PDB entry 2ZFF | X-ray diffraction, 1.47 A resolution | chains L and H of the 3 polymer chains in the assembly

Chain L:
Protein: Thrombin light chain
Organism: Homo sapiens
Notes: EC 3.4.21.5
UniProt: P00734 (THRB_HUMAN); residues 1-14 here correspond to UniProt positions 336-349 (UniProt number = residue number + 335)
Amino-acid sequence (36 residues; numbered 1 to 14 plus 22 insertion-coded residues; the number before each row is that of its first residue; a row labelled like 14A-14N holds insertion residues (14A, then the next letters in order)):
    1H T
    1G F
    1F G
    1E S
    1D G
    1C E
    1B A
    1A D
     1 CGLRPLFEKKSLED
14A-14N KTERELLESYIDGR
Disordered / not traced: 1H, 1G, 1F, 1E, 1D, 14L-14N
Swiss-Prot annotation at these positions:
  - site: Arg14N (Cleavage)

Chain H:
Protein: Thrombin heavy chain
Organism: Homo sapiens
Notes: EC 3.4.21.5
UniProt: P00734 (THRB_HUMAN); the construct lacks a stretch of the UniProt sequence and is renumbered around it, so the offset changes along the chain: 16-36 = UniProt 364-384; 37-60 = UniProt 386-409; 61-77 = UniProt 419-435; 78-97 = UniProt 437-456; 7 more segments
Amino-acid sequence (259 residues; row label = number of the first residue in the row; note: 1 number in that range is skipped by the numbering (no residue carries it; nothing is unmodelled there); a row labelled like 60A-60I holds insertion residues (60A, then the next letters in order)):
    16 IVEGSDAEIGMSPWQVMLFRK
   36A S
    37 PQELLCGASLISDRWVLTAAHCLL
60A-60I YPPWDKNFT
    61 ENDLLVRIGKHSRTRYE
   77A R
    78 NIEKISMLEKIYIHPRYNWR
   97A E
    98 NLDRDIALMKLKKPVAFSDYIHPVCLPDRETA
129A-129C ASL
   130 LQAGYKGRVTGWGNLKETWT
149A-149E ANVGK
   150 GQPSVLQVVNLPIVERPVCKDSTRIRITDNMFCAG
  184A Y
   185 KP
186A-186D DEGK
   187 RGDACEGDSGGPFVMKSP
204A-204B FN
   205 NRWYQMGIVSWGE
   219 GCD
  221A R
   222 DGKYGFYTHVFRLKKWIQKVIDQFGE
Disordered / not traced: 148-149, 149A-149E, 247
Disulfides: Cys42-Cys58, Cys168-Cys182, Cys191-Cys220
Ligand contacts: D-phenylalanyl-N-benzyl-L-prolinamide (53U): His57, Tyr60A, Trp60D, Glu97A, Asn98, Leu99, Ile174, Asp189, Ala190, Cys191, Glu192, Ser195, Val213, Ser214, Trp215, Gly216, Glu217, Gly219, Cys220
Swiss-Prot annotation at these positions:
  - region: Ala183 to Val200 (High affinity receptor-binding region which is also known as the TP508 peptide)
  - active site (Charge relay system): His57, Asp102, Ser195
  - glycosylation: Asn60G (N-linked (GlcNAc...) (complex) asparagine)

Chain L / chain H interface:
Contacting residue pairs (59):
  Cys1(L) - Pro120(H)
  Cys1(L) - Val121(H)
  Cys1(L) - Cys122(H)  disulfide
  Cys1(L) - Arg206(H)  hydrogen bond (backbone-side chain)
  Asp1A(L) - His119(H)  salt bridge
  Asp1A(L) - Arg206(H)
  Ala1B(L) - Arg206(H)  hydrogen bond (backbone-side chain)
  Gly2(L) - Trp29(H)
  Gly2(L) - Pro120(H)  hydrogen bond (backbone-backbone)
  Gly2(L) - Cys122(H)
  Gly2(L) - Arg206(H)
  Gly2(L) - Trp207(H)  hydrogen bond (backbone-backbone)
  Leu3(L) - His119(H)  hydrogen bond (backbone-side chain)
  Leu3(L) - Asn205(H)
  Leu3(L) - Arg206(H)
  Arg4(L) - Gly25(H)
  Arg4(L) - Met26(H)  hydrogen bond (side chain-backbone)
  Arg4(L) - Pro28(H)
  Arg4(L) - Trp29(H)
  Arg4(L) - Arg137(H)
  Arg4(L) - Trp207(H)
  Pro5(L) - Ser115(H)
  Pro5(L) - Asp116(H)
  Pro5(L) - His119(H)
  Leu6(L) - Ile24(H)
  Leu6(L) - Asp116(H)
  Phe7(L) - Glu23(H)
  Phe7(L) - Ile24(H)
  Phe7(L) - Gly25(H)
  Phe7(L) - Met26(H)  hydrophobic
  Glu8(L) - Lys202(H)  salt bridge
  Glu8(L) - Asn205(H)
  Glu8(L) - Trp207(H)  hydrogen bond
  Lys9(L) - His119(H)
  Asp14(L) - Glu23(H)
  Asp14(L) - Met26(H)
  Asp14(L) - Arg137(H)  salt bridge
  Asp14(L) - Trp207(H)
  Lys14A(L) - Glu23(H)  hydrogen bond (backbone-side chain)
  Thr14B(L) - Arg137(H)  hydrogen bond
  Thr14B(L) - Asn159(H)  hydrogen bond
  Glu14C(L) - Arg137(H)
  Glu14C(L) - Lys202(H)  salt bridge
  Glu14E(L) - Lys135(H)  salt bridge
  Glu14E(L) - Asn159(H)  hydrogen bond
  Glu14E(L) - Tyr184A(H)  hydrogen bond
  Leu14F(L) - Lys135(H)
  Leu14F(L) - Gly136(H)
  Leu14F(L) - Asn159(H)
  Leu14F(L) - Trp207(H)  hydrophobic
  Ser14I(L) - Gly133(H)
  Ser14I(L) - Tyr134(H)
  Ser14I(L) - Lys135(H)  hydrogen bond (side chain-backbone)
  Tyr14J(L) - Tyr134(H)  hydrophobic
  Tyr14J(L) - Lys135(H)  hydrogen bond (side chain-backbone)
  Tyr14J(L) - Met201(H)
  Tyr14J(L) - Lys202(H)  hydrogen bond (side chain-backbone)
  Tyr14J(L) - Pro204(H)
  Ile14K(L) - Tyr134(H)  hydrogen bond (backbone-side chain)
Also at the interface, not in a pair above, chain L (22 interface residues in all): Glu1C, Leu14G
Also at the interface, not in a pair above, chain H (28 interface residues in all): Ile47, Tyr117, Lys186D
Disulfides between the chains: Cys1(L)-Cys122(H)

Summary:
22 residues of chain L and 28 residues of chain H are in contact, with 1 disulfide bond, 16 hydrogen bonds and
5 salt bridges. Polar pairs include Asp1A(L)-His119(H), Glu8(L)-Lys202(H) and Glu14E(L)-Lys135(H). Bound to
chain H: D-phenylalanyl-N-benzyl-L-prolinamide. From UniProt: 3 active-site residues on chain H.
Here chain L is Thrombin light chain and chain H is Thrombin heavy chain, both from Homo sapiens. Entry 2ZFF
(Exploring Thrombin S1-pocket) was determined by X-ray diffraction.
